5LTW - chains A and D of the 4 polymer chains in the assembly; structure by X-ray diffraction, 4.50 A resolution (low resolution: residue-level contacts below are approximate; hydrogen-bond / salt-bridge calls are withheld).

== Chain A ==
Molecule: 14-3-3 protein sigma
Source organism: Homo sapiens
Reference sequence: P31947 (1433S_HUMAN); residue numbers follow UniProt; this construct covers 1-231
Chain sequence (234 residues; row label = number of the first residue in the row; numbers below 1 keep their minus sign (Gly-2 is residue -2)):
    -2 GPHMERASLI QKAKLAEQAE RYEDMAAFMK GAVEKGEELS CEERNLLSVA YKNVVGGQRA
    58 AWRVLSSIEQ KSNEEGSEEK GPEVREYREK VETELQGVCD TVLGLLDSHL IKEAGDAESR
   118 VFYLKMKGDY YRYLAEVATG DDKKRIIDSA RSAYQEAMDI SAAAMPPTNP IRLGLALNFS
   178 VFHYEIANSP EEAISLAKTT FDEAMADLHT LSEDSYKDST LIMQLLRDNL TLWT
Not modelled in the structure: -2 to -1, 72-76
Construct notes: expression tag (-2 to 0); engineered mutation Ala159 (Lys in P31947), Ala160 (Lys in P31947), Ala161 (Glu in P31947)
UniProt features mapped onto this chain:
  - site (Interaction with phosphoserine on interacting protein): Arg56, Arg129
  - modified residue (Phosphoserine): Ser5, Ser74

== Chain D ==
Molecule: Heat shock protein beta-6
Source organism: Homo sapiens
Reference sequence: O14558 (HSPB6_HUMAN); numbering as in UniProt (aligned over 1-149)
Chain sequence (149 residues; row label = number of the first residue in the row):
     1 MEIPVPVQPS WLRRASAPLP GLSAPGRLFD QRFGEGLLEA ELAALCPTTL APYYLRAPSV
    61 ALPVAQVPTD PGHFSVLLDV KHFSPEEIAV KVVGEHVEVH ARHEERPDEH GFVAREFHRR
   121 YRLPPGVDPA AVTSALSPEG VLSIQAAPA
Not modelled in the structure: 21-71
Modified / non-standard residues: Ser16 (phosphoserine; SEP)
UniProt features mapped onto this chain:
  - modified residue: Ser16 (Phosphoserine), Gln66 (Deamidated glutamine)
What the authors report for this chain:
  - post-translational modification sites: Ser16

== Chain A / chain D interface ==
Residue-residue contacts (31; chain A residue first):
  Val46(A) - Pro20(D)
  Lys49(A) - Ser16(D)
  Arg56(A) - Arg14(D)
  Arg56(A) - Ser16(D)
  Arg129(A) - Ser16(D)
  Tyr130(A) - Ser16(D)
  Glu133(A) - Arg14(D)
  Leu174(A) - Ala15(D)
  Leu174(A) - Ser16(D)
  Leu174(A) - Ala17(D)
  Asn175(A) - Ser16(D)
  Asn175(A) - Ala17(D)
  Val178(A) - Arg14(D)
  Val178(A) - Ala15(D)
  Glu182(A) - Arg14(D)
  Leu218(A) - Pro18(D)
  Leu222(A) - Ala15(D)
  Leu222(A) - Ser16(D)
  Leu222(A) - Pro18(D)
  Asp225(A) - Leu12(D)
  Asn226(A) - Arg14(D)
  Asn226(A) - Ala15(D)
  Thr228(A) - Val7(D)
  Thr228(A) - Pro9(D)
  Leu229(A) - Gln8(D)
  Leu229(A) - Leu12(D)
  Leu229(A) - Arg13(D)
  Leu229(A) - Arg14(D)
  Thr231(A) - Val5(D)
  Thr231(A) - Pro6(D)
  Thr231(A) - Val7(D)
Also at the interface, not in a pair above, chain A (21 interface residues in all): Lys122, Gly171, Ile219, Trp230

== In short ==
21 residues of chain A face 13 of chain D across their interface. The paper reports a modification site at
Ser16(D).
Here chain A is 14-3-3 protein sigma and chain D is Heat shock protein beta-6, both from Homo sapiens. Entry
5LTW (Complex of human 14-3-3 sigma CLU1 mutant with phosphorylated heat shock protein B6) was determined by
X-ray diffraction (same publication as 5LU1, 5LU2 and 5LUM).
